PDB entry 8XBH | electron microscopy, 2.83 A resolution | chains A and S of the 5 polymer chains in the assembly

[Chain A]
Protein: Guanine nucleotide-binding protein G(i) subunit alpha-1
Organism: Homo sapiens
UniProt: P63096 (GNAI1_HUMAN); residue numbers follow UniProt; this construct covers 1-354
Amino-acid sequence (354 residues; each row starts with the number of its first residue):
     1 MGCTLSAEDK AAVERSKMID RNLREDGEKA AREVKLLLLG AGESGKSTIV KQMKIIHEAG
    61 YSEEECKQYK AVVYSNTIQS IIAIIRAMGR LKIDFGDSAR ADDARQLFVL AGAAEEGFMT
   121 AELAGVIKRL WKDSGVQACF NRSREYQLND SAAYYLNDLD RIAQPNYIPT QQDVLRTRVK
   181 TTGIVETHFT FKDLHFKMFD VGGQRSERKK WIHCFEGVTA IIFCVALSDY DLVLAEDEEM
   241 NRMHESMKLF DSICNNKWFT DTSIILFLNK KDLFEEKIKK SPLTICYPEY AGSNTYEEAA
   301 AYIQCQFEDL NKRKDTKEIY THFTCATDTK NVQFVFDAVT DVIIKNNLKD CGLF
Unresolved in the structure: 1-5, 55-181, 235-238
UniProt features mapped onto this chain:
  - region: Lys-35 to Thr-48 (G1 motif), Asp-173 to Thr-181 (G2 motif), Phe-196 to Arg-205 (G3 motif), Ile-265 to Asp-272 (G4 motif), Thr-324 to Thr-329 (G5 motif)
  - binding site (GTP): Glu-43 to Thr-48, Ser-151, Leu-175 to Thr-181, Asp-200 to Gln-204, Asn-269 to Asp-272, Ala-326
  - binding site (Mg(2+)): Ser-47, Thr-181
  - modified residue: Arg-178 (ADP-ribosylarginine), Gln-204 (Deamidated glutamine), Cys-351 (ADP-ribosylcysteine)
  - lipidation: Gly-2 (N-myristoyl glycine), Cys-3 (S-palmitoyl cysteine)
  - natural variant: Gly-40 (G40C: In NEDHISB; G40R: In NEDHISB), Gly-45 (G45D: In NEDHISB), Thr-48 (T48I: In NEDHISB; T48K: In NEDHISB), Gln-52 (Q52P: In NEDHISB), Ser-75 (deletion: In NEDHISB; uncertain significance), Gln-172 (deletion: In NEDHISB), Asp-173 (D173V: In NEDHISB), Glu-186 to Phe-189 (deletion: In NEDHISB; uncertain significance), Cys-224 (C224Y: In NEDHISB), Lys-270 (K270N: In NEDHISB; K270R: In NEDHISB), Asp-272 (D272G: In NEDHISB), Ala-326 (A326P: In NEDHISB), 1 further natural variant entry in UniProt
  - mutagenesis: Gly-42 (G42R: Abolishes switch to an activated conformation and dissociation from beta and gamma subunits upon GTP binding. Abolishes interaction with RGS family members), Glu-116 (E116L: Enhances interaction (inactive GDP-bound) with RGS14), Gln-147 (Q147L: Enhances interaction (inactive GDP-bound) with RGS14), Glu-245 (E245L: Enhances interaction (inactive GDP-bound) with RGS14)

[Chain S]
Protein: scFv16
Organism: Mus musculus
Notes: antibody fragment or engineered binder
Amino-acid sequence (260 residues; numbered 1 to 248 plus 14 insertion-coded residues; 2 numbers in that range are skipped by the numbering (no residue carries them; nothing is unmodelled there); the number before each row is that of its first residue; a row labelled like 121A-121N holds insertion residues (121A, then the next letters in order)):
     1 DVQLVESGGG LVQPGGSRKL SCSASGFAFS SFGMHWVRQA PEKGLEWVAY ISSGSGTIYY
    61 ADTVKGRFTI SRDDPKNTLF LQMTSLRSED TAMYYCVRSI YYYGSSPFDF WGQGTTLTVS
   121 S
121A-121N GGGGSGGGGSGGGG
   124 SDIVMTQATS SVPVTPGESV SISCRSSKSL LHSNGNTYLY WFLQRPGQSP QLLIYRMSNL
   184 ASGVPDRFSG SGSGTAFTLT ISRLEAEDVG VYYCMQHLEY PLTFGAGTKL ELKAAAASSE
   244 DLYFQ
Unresolved in the structure: 1, 121A-121N, 236-248
Disulfides: Cys-22/Cys-96, Cys-147/Cys-217

[How chain A and chain S interact]
Contacting residue pairs - 15 pairs, chain A then chain S:
  Ser-6(A) with His-155(S); Tyr-161(S)
  Ala-7(A) with His-220(S); Tyr-223(S), hydrophobic
  Asp-9(A) with Asn-157(S), hydrogen bond; Tyr-161(S)
  Ala-11(A) with Tyr-50(S); Tyr-101(S), hydrophobic
  Ala-12(A) with Tyr-101(S)
  Glu-14(A) with Ser-52(S), hydrogen bond; Ser-53(S); Gly-56(S); Thr-57(S), hydrogen bond
  Arg-15(A) with Tyr-101(S); Tyr-102(S)
Other interface residues (no listed pair), chain A (8 interface residues in all): Glu-8
Other interface residues (no listed pair), chain S (17 interface residues in all): Ser-31, Ile-100, Arg-179, Leu-221, Glu-222

[Overview]
Chain A and chain S form an interface of 8 and 17 residues respectively, with 3 hydrogen bonds. Polar contacts
include Asp-9(A)/Asn-157(S), Glu-14(A)/Ser-52(S) and Glu-14(A)/Thr-57(S). UniProt lists 24 GTP-binding
residues, Mg2+-binding residues Ser-47(A) and Thr-181(A) and 4 mutagenesis sites on chain A.
Here chain A is Guanine nucleotide-binding protein G(i) subunit alpha-1 (Homo sapiens) and chain S is scFv16
(Mus musculus). Entry 8XBH (Human GPR34 -Gi complex bound to M1) was determined by electron microscopy (same
publication as 8XBE, 8XBG and 8XBI).
